5DLM - chains L and X of the 3 polymer chains in the assembly; structure by X-ray diffraction, 2.20 A resolution.

Chain L:
Molecule: Light chain of monoclonal antibody
Organism: Mus musculus
Notes: antibody fragment or engineered binder
Sequence (217 residues; row label = number of the first residue in the row):
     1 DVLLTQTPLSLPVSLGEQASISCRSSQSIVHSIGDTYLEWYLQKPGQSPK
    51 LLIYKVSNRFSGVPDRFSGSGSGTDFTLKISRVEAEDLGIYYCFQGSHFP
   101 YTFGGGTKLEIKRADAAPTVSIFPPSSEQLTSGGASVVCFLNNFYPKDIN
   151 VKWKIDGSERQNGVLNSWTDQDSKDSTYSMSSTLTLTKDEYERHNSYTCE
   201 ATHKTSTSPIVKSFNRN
Disulfides: Cys23-Cys93, Cys139-Cys199

Chain X:
Molecule: Matrix protein 2
UniProt: A4U6V3 (M2_I45A0); residue numbers follow UniProt; this construct covers 2-24
Sequence (23 residues; row label = number of the first residue in the row):
     2 SLLTEVETPIRNEGGCRCNDSSD
Unresolved in the structure: 11-24
Sequence notes: engineered mutation Gly15 (Trp in A4U6V3)
Curated features (UniProtKB/Swiss-Prot):
  - glycosylation: Asn20 (N-linked (GlcNAc...) asparagine)
From the paper describing this entry:
  - mutagenesis - S2A, L3A, L4A, T5A: abolished binding to MAb148
  - conformationally variable residues: Ser2 to Glu6
  - mutagenesis - W15G: unchanged binding to MAb148

How chain L and chain X interact:
Pairs across the interface - 17 pairs, chain L then chain X:
  His31(L) - Pro10(X)
  Tyr37(L) - Ser2(X)
  Tyr37(L) - Pro10(X)
  Glu39(L) - Ser2(X)  hydrogen bond
  Glu39(L) - Leu4(X)
  Glu39(L) - Thr5(X)  hydrogen bond
  Tyr41(L) - Leu4(X)
  Tyr41(L) - Thr5(X)
  Leu51(L) - Thr5(X)
  Lys55(L) - Glu6(X)
  Phe94(L) - Ser2(X)
  Phe94(L) - Leu4(X)  hydrophobic
  Gly96(L) - Ser2(X)  hydrogen bond (backbone-backbone)
  Tyr101(L) - Ser2(X)
  Tyr101(L) - Leu3(X)  hydrogen bond (side chain-backbone)
  Tyr101(L) - Thr9(X)
  Phe103(L) - Leu4(X)  hydrophobic
Also at the interface, not in a pair above, chain L (12 interface residues in all): Tyr54, Phe99
The authors on this interface:
  - epitope / paratope residues, chain X: Ser2(X), Thr5(X), Thr9(X)

Summary:
12 residues of chain L and 7 residues of chain X are in contact, with 4 hydrogen bonds. Among the polar pairs
are Glu39(L)-Ser2(X), Glu39(L)-Thr5(X) and Tyr101(L)-Leu3(X). From the paper: S2A, L3A and L4A of chain X,
among others, abolish binding to MAb148; epitope/paratope residues Ser2(X), Thr5(X) and Thr9(X); 5
substitutions were tested in all.
Here chain L is Light chain of monoclonal antibody (Mus musculus) and chain X is Matrix protein 2. Entry 5DLM
(Complex of Influenza M2e and Antibody) was determined by X-ray diffraction.
